Entry 6WJ1 (X-ray diffraction, 3.50 A resolution); this record covers chains G and I of the 12 polymer chains in the assembly.

[Chain G]
Name: Fab 54-4H03 heavy chain
Source organism: Homo sapiens
Notes: antibody fragment or engineered binder
Amino-acid sequence (230 residues; numbered 1 to 216 plus 14 insertion-coded residues; the number before each row is that of its first residue; a row labelled like 31A-31B holds insertion residues (31A, then the next letters in order)):
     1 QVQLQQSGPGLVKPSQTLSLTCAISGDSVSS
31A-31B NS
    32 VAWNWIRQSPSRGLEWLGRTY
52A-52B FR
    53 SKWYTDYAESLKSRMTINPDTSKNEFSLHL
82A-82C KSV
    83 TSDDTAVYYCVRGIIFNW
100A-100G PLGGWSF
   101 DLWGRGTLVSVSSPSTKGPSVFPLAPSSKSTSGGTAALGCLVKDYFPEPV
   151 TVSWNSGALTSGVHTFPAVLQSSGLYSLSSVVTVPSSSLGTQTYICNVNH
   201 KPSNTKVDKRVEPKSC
Disordered / not traced: 215-216
Cystine bridges: Cys-22/Cys-92, Cys-140/Cys-196

[Chain I]
Name: Fab 54-4H03 light chain
Source organism: Homo sapiens
Notes: antibody fragment or engineered binder
Amino-acid sequence (216 residues; numbered 1 to 214 plus 2 insertion-coded residues; the number before each row is that of its first residue):
     1 EIVLTQSPGTLSLSPGDSATLSCRASQSVA
   30A S
    31 SYLAWYQQKPGQSPRLLIYATINRAADIPDRFSGSGSGTDFALTISRLEP
    81 EDFAVYYCQQFDSSS
   95A M
    96 YTFGQGTKLEITRTVAAPSVFIFPPSDEQLKSGTASVVCLLNNFYPREAK
   146 VQWKVDNALQSGNSQESVTEQDSKDSTYSLSSTLTLSKADYEKHKLYACE
   196 VTHQGLSSPVTKSFNRGEC
Disordered / not traced: 214
Cystine bridges: Cys-23/Cys-88, Cys-134/Cys-194

[How chain G and chain I interact]
Contacting residue pairs - 70 pairs, chain G then chain I:
  Asn-35(G) with Tyr-96(I)
  Gln-39(G) with Gln-38(I), hydrogen bond; Tyr-87(I), hydrogen bond
  Leu-45(G) with Tyr-87(I), hydrophobic; Phe-98(I), hydrophobic
  Trp-47(G) with Tyr-96(I)
  Arg-50(G) with Phe-91(I); Tyr-96(I), hydrogen bond
  Tyr-91(G) with Gln-38(I); Ser-43(I); Pro-44(I)
  Pro-100A(G) with Tyr-49(I); Asn-53(I)
  Leu-100B(G) with Ser-31(I)
  Gly-100C(G) with Ser-31(I); Ala-50(I)
  Gly-100D(G) with Ser-31(I), hydrogen bond (backbone-backbone); Tyr-32(I)
  Trp-100E(G) with Tyr-32(I); Gln-89(I); Phe-91(I), hydrophobic; Tyr-96(I)
  Ser-100F(G) with Tyr-49(I)
  Phe-100G(G) with Tyr-36(I), hydrogen bond (backbone-side chain); Leu-46(I); Gln-89(I); Tyr-96(I), hydrophobic; Phe-98(I), hydrophobic
  Asp-101(G) with Leu-46(I)
  Trp-103(G) with Pro-44(I), hydrophobic
  Gly-104(G) with Ser-43(I)
  Arg-105(G) with Ser-43(I)
  Val-121(G) with Glu-123(I)
  Phe-122(G) with Ser-121(I); Glu-123(I); Gln-124(I); Ser-127(I)
  Pro-123(G) with Ser-121(I); Glu-123(I)
  Leu-124(G) with Phe-118(I), hydrophobic; Val-133(I), hydrophobic
  Ala-125(G) with Phe-118(I)
  Ser-130(G) with Phe-116(I)
  Ser-132(G) with Ser-114(I)
  Ala-137(G) with Phe-116(I), hydrophobic; Phe-118(I)
  Leu-141(G) with Gln-124(I); Ser-131(I)
  Lys-143(G) with Gln-124(I); Thr-129(I); Ser-131(I)
  His-164(G) with Asn-137(I), hydrogen bond; Asn-138(I), hydrogen bond; Asp-167(I); Ser-174(I), hydrogen bond
  Phe-166(G) with Leu-135(I), hydrophobic; Ser-162(I); Thr-164(I); Ser-174(I); Leu-175(I); Ser-176(I)
  Pro-167(G) with Ser-162(I), hydrogen bond (backbone-side chain); Val-163(I); Thr-164(I)
  Val-169(G) with Ser-162(I)
  Gln-171(G) with Gln-160(I)
  Val-181(G) with Leu-135(I), hydrophobic
  Thr-183(G) with Asn-137(I)
  Lys-209(G) with Glu-123(I), salt bridge
  Lys-214(G) with Glu-213(I)
Also at the interface, not in a pair above, chain G (44 interface residues in all): Ile-37, Glu-61, Ile-97, Asn-99, Trp-100, Pro-126, Leu-138, Thr-165
Also at the interface, not in a pair above, chain I (41 interface residues in all): Gln-42, Ser-94, Met-95A, Pro-119

[In short]
44 residues of chain G and 41 residues of chain I are in contact; the contacts include 9 hydrogen bonds and 1
salt bridge. Among the polar pairs are Lys-209(G)/Glu-123(I), Gln-39(G)/Gln-38(I) and Gln-39(G)/Tyr-87(I).
Here chain G is Fab 54-4H03 heavy chain and chain I is Fab 54-4H03 light chain, both from Homo sapiens. Entry
6WJ1 (Crystal structure of Fab 54-4H03 bound to H1 influenza hemagglutinin) was determined by X-ray
diffraction together with 6WIZ and 6WJ0 from the same study.
